7LU9 - chains o and p of the 18 polymer chains in the assembly; structure by electron microscopy, 5.60 A resolution (low resolution: residue-level contacts below are approximate; hydrogen-bond / salt-bridge calls are withheld).

== Chain o ==
Protein: DH851.3 light chain
From: Macaca mulatta
Amino-acid sequence (207 residues; numbered 3 to 208 plus 3 insertion-coded residues; 2 numbers in that range are skipped by the numbering (no residue carries them; nothing is unmodelled there); the number before each row is that of its first residue; X marks 1 residue of unknown identity (built as UNK)):
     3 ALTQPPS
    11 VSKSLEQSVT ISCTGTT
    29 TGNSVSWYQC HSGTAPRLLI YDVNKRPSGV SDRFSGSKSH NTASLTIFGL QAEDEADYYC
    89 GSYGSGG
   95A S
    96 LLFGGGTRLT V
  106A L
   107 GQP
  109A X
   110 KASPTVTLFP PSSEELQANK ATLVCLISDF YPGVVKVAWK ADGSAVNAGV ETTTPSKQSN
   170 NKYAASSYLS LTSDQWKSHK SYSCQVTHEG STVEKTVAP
Disordered / not traced: 109A
Disulfide bonds: Cys-23/Cys-88, Cys-134/Cys-193

== Chain p ==
Protein: DH851.3 heavy chain
From: Macaca mulatta
Amino-acid sequence (222 residues; each row starts with the number of its first residue; a row labelled like 35A-35B holds insertion residues (35A, then the next letters in order)):
     1 QVTLMESGPA LVKVTQTLAV TCTFSGFSIR DSGKG
35A-35B VA
    36 WIRQPPGGAL EWLTSIYWDD TKYHDTSLKP RLTIFRDTSQ TQVILIL
82A-82C TNM
    83 APLDTATYYC GRINNGGG
100A-100E WKDHI
   101 DFWGPGLLVT VSSASTKGPS VFPLAPSSRS TSESTAALGC LVKDYFPEPV TVSWNSGSLT
   161 SGVHTFPAVL QSSGLYSLSS VVTVPSSSLG TQTYVCNVNH KPSNTKVDKR VE
Disulfide bonds: Cys-22/Cys-92, Cys-140/Cys-196

== Chain o / chain p interface ==
Contacting residue pairs - 60 pairs, chain o then chain p:
  Ser-32(o) / Lys-100B(p)
  Ser-34(o) / His-100D(p)
  Tyr-36(o) / His-100D(p)
  Tyr-36(o) / Ile-100E(p)
  Tyr-36(o) / Trp-103(p)
  Ala-43(o) / Tyr-91(p)
  Pro-44(o) / Trp-103(p)
  Leu-46(o) / His-100D(p)
  Tyr-49(o) / His-100D(p)
  Tyr-87(o) / Leu-45(p)
  Tyr-91(o) / Trp-100A(p)
  Tyr-91(o) / Asp-100C(p)
  Leu-96(o) / Trp-47(p)
  Phe-98(o) / Trp-47(p)
  Phe-98(o) / Ile-100E(p)
  Phe-118(o) / Leu-124(p)
  Phe-118(o) / Ala-125(p)
  Phe-118(o) / Pro-126(p)
  Phe-118(o) / Ser-130(p)
  Phe-118(o) / Thr-135(p)
  Phe-118(o) / Ala-137(p)
  Pro-119(o) / Ala-125(p)
  Pro-119(o) / Pro-126(p)
  Pro-119(o) / Ser-127(p)
  Pro-120(o) / Ala-125(p)
  Pro-120(o) / Pro-126(p)
  Pro-120(o) / Ser-127(p)
  Ser-121(o) / Pro-123(p)
  Ser-121(o) / Ala-125(p)
  Ser-121(o) / Pro-126(p)
  Ser-121(o) / Glu-212(p)
  Ser-122(o) / Arg-129(p)
  Ser-122(o) / Glu-212(p)
  Glu-123(o) / Glu-212(p)
  Glu-124(o) / Phe-122(p)
  Glu-124(o) / Glu-212(p)
  Leu-125(o) / Ser-127(p)
  Thr-131(o) / Leu-141(p)
  Thr-131(o) / Lys-143(p)
  Val-133(o) / Leu-124(p)
  Leu-135(o) / Phe-166(p)
  Ile-136(o) / Phe-166(p)
  Ser-137(o) / His-164(p)
  Glu-160(o) / Val-169(p)
  Glu-160(o) / Gln-171(p)
  Glu-160(o) / Ser-177(p)
  Thr-161(o) / Val-169(p)
  Thr-162(o) / Pro-167(p)
  Thr-162(o) / Ala-168(p)
  Thr-162(o) / Val-169(p)
  Gln-167(o) / His-164(p)
  Ala-173(o) / His-164(p)
  Ala-173(o) / Pro-167(p)
  Ala-174(o) / Phe-166(p)
  Tyr-177(o) / Phe-166(p)
  Tyr-177(o) / Pro-167(p)
  Tyr-177(o) / Val-169(p)
  Tyr-177(o) / Leu-178(p)
  Tyr-177(o) / Ser-179(p)
  Trp-185(o) / Ser-127(p)
Also at the interface, not in a pair above, chain o (38 interface residues in all): Cys-38, Thr-42, Gly-95, Thr-163, Ser-165, Ser-175
Also at the interface, not in a pair above, chain p (36 interface residues in all): Gln-39, Gly-43, Ala-44, Tyr-52, Gly-104

== Overview ==
38 residues of chain o face 36 of chain p across their interface.
Chain o is DH851.3 light chain and chain p is DH851.3 heavy chain, both from Macaca mulatta; the structure,
Cryo-EM structure of DH851.3 bound to HIV-1 CH505 Env, was determined by electron microscopy, deposited
together with 6VTU, 6XRJ, 7L02, 7L06, 7L09, 7L6M, 7L6O and 7LUA.
